4DJ6 - chains B and C of the 6 polymer chains in the assembly; structure by X-ray diffraction, 2.61 A resolution.

# Chain B
Protein: Hemagglutinin
From: Influenza A virus (A/Netherlands/219/2003(H7N7))
UniProtKB: Q6VMK1 (Q6VMK1_9INFA); residues 1-174 here correspond to UniProt positions 349-522 (UniProt number = residue number + 348)
Sequence (177 residues; numbered 1 to 177; the number before each row is that of its first residue):
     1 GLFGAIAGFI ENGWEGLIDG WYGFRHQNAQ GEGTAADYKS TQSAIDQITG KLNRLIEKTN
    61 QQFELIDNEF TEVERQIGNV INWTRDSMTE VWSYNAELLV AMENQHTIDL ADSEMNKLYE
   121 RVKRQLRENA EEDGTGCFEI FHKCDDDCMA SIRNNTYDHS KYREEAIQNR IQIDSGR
Not modelled in the structure: 171-177
Disulfides: Cys144-Cys148
Covalently attached groups: N-acetylglucosamine (NAG) linked to Asn82
Construct notes: expression tag (175-177)

# Chain C
Protein: Hemagglutinin
From: Influenza A virus (A/Netherlands/219/2003(H7N7))
UniProtKB: Q6VMK1 (Q6VMK1_9INFA); the author numbering skips numbers that UniProt does not, so the offset changes along the chain: 1-252 = UniProt 26-277; 254-324 = UniProt 278-348
Sequence (327 residues; numbered -3 to 324; 1 number in that range is skipped by the numbering (no residue carries it; nothing is unmodelled there); the number before each row is that of its first residue; numbers below 1 keep their minus sign (Ala-3 is residue -3)):
    -3 ADPGDKICLG HHAVSNGTKV NTLTERGVEV VNATETVERT NVPRICSKGK RTVDLGQCGL
    57 LGTITGPPQC DQFLEFSADL IIERREGSDV CYPGKFVNEE ALRQILRESG GIDKETMGFT
   117 YSGIRTNGTT SACRRSGSSF YAEMKWLLSN TDNAAFPQMT KSYKNTRKDP ALIIWGIHHS
   177 GSTTEQTKLY GSGNKLITVG SSNYQQSFVP SPGARPQVNG QSGRIDFHWL ILNPNDTVTF
   237 SFNGAFIAPD RASFLR
   254 GKSMGIQSEV QVDANCEGDC YHSGGTIISN LPFQNINSRA VGKCPRYVKQ ESLLLATGMK
   314 NVPEIPKRRR R
Not modelled in the structure: -3 to 0, 318-324
Disulfides: Cys42-Cys269, Cys54-Cys66, Cys87-Cys129, Cys273-Cys297
Covalently attached groups: N-acetylglucosamine (NAG) linked to Asn28, Asn123, Asn231
Construct notes: expression tag (-3 to 0)

# How chain B and chain C interact
Residue-residue contacts (11):
  Gln47(B) - Thr20(C)  hydrogen bond (backbone-side chain)
  Gly50(B) - Leu19(C)
  Gly50(B) - Thr20(C)
  Lys51(B) - Leu19(C)
  Arg54(B) - Thr18(C)
  Arg54(B) - Leu19(C)  hydrogen bond (side chain-backbone)
  Arg54(B) - Arg22(C)
  Glu57(B) - Arg22(C)  salt bridge
  Gln61(B) - Lys302(C)
  Met102(B) - Leu19(C)  hydrophobic
  Glu103(B) - Leu19(C)
Also at the interface, not in a pair above, chain B (12 interface residues in all): Asp46, Asn53, Asn60, Leu110

# In short
12 residues of chain B and 5 residues of chain C are in contact, with 2 hydrogen bonds and 1 salt bridge.
Polar contacts include Glu57(B)-Arg22(C), Gln47(B)-Thr20(C) and Arg54(B)-Leu19(C). N-acetylglucosamine is
covalently linked to Asn82(B). N-acetylglucosamine is covalently linked to Asn28(C), Asn123(C) and Asn231(C).
Here chain B is Hemagglutinin and chain C is Hemagglutinin, both from Influenza A virus
(A/Netherlands/219/2003(H7N7)). Entry 4DJ6 (Structure of the hemagglutinin from a highly pathogenic H7N7
influenza virus) was determined by X-ray diffraction, deposited together with 4DJ7.
